4H2X - chains A and D of the 4 polymer chains in the assembly; structure by X-ray diffraction, 2.15 A resolution.

== Chain A ==
Protein: Amino acid--[acyl-carrier-protein] ligase 1
From: Bradyrhizobium japonicum
Notes: EC 6.2.1.-
Reference sequence: chimeric construct of Q89VT8, Q7CWR3: residues 1-220 from Q89VT8 (AACL1_BRAJA) positions 1-220 (same numbers); residues 221-231 from Q7CWR3 positions 236-246 (UniProt number = residue number + 15); residues 232-326 from Q89VT8 (AACL1_BRAJA) positions 232-326 (same numbers)
Sequence (346 residues; row label = number of the first residue in the row; numbers below 1 keep their minus sign (Met-19 is residue -19)):
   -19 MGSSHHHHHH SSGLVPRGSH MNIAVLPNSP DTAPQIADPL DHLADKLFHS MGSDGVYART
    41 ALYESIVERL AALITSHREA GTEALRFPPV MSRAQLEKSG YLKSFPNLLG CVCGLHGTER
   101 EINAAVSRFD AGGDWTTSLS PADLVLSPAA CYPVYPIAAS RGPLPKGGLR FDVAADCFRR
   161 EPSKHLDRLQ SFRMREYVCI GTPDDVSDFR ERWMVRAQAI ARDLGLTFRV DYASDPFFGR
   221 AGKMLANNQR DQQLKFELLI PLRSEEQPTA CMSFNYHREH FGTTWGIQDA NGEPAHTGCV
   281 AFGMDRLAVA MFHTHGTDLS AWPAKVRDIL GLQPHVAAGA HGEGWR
Disordered / not traced: -19 to 17, 313-326
Sequence notes: expression tag (-19 to 0)
Modified positions: Cys131 (s-hydroxycysteine; CSO); Cys279 (s-hydroxycysteine; CSO)
Small-molecule neighbours:
  - 5'-O-(glycylsulfamoyl)adenosine (G5A): Ala129, Cys131, Arg159, Asp167, Arg168, Leu169, Phe172, Met174, Glu176, Asp215, Lys235, Ala250, Cys251, Met252, Ser253, Asn255, Cys279, Ala281, Gly283, Arg286
  - 4'-phosphopantetheine (PNS): Phe85, Cys131, Tyr132, Asp215, Phe217, Leu225, Asn228, Gln229, Gln232, Leu234, Asn255, Tyr256, His257, His260, Phe261, Cys279
Swiss-Prot annotation at these positions:
  - binding site (Zn(2+)): Cys131, Glu176, Cys279
  - binding site (ATP): Arg159, Glu161, Arg168, Leu169, Lys235, Ala250 to Ser253, Arg286
  - binding site (an L-alpha-amino acid): Glu176

== Chain D ==
Protein: Aminoacyl carrier protein
From: Agrobacterium tumefaciens
Reference sequence: A9CHM9 (AACP_AGRT5); residue numbers follow UniProt; this construct covers 1-83
Sequence (103 residues; each row starts with the number of its first residue; numbers below 1 keep their minus sign (Met-19 is residue -19)):
   -19 MGSSHHHHHH SSGLVPRGSH MNATIREILA KFGQLPTPVD TIADEADLYA AGLSSFASVQ
    41 LMLGIEEAFD IEFPDNLLNR KSFASIKAIE DTVKLILDGK EAA
Disordered / not traced: -19 to 0, 76-83
Sequence notes: expression tag (-19 to 0)
Glycans and other covalent adducts: 4'-phosphopantetheine (PNS) linked to Ser35
Swiss-Prot annotation at these positions:
  - modified residue: Ser35 (O-(pantetheine 4'-phosphoryl)serine)

== Interface between chain A and chain D ==
Residue-residue contacts (19):
  Lys83(A) with Phe36(D)
  Ser84(A) with Phe36(D)
  Arg220(A) with Met42(D); Glu46(D), salt bridge; Glu52(D); Phe53(D), hydrogen bond (side chain-backbone)
  Met224(A) with Ser38(D); Met42(D), hydrophobic; Leu58(D), hydrophobic; Asn59(D); Phe63(D), hydrophobic
  Leu225(A) with Phe36(D), hydrophobic; Val39(D), hydrophobic
  Asn227(A) with Asp55(D), hydrogen bond (side chain-backbone); Leu58(D), hydrogen bond (side chain-backbone)
  Asn228(A) with Asn59(D); Arg60(D), hydrogen bond (side chain-backbone)
  Gln232(A) with Arg60(D), hydrogen bond
  His260(A) with Phe36(D)
Also at the interface, not in a pair above, chain A (12 interface residues in all): Ala221, Lys223, Asp231
Also at the interface, not in a pair above, chain D (16 interface residues in all): Ser35, Gln40, Leu43, Pro54

== In short ==
12 residues of chain A face 16 of chain D across their interface, with 5 hydrogen bonds and 1 salt bridge.
Among the polar pairs are Arg220(A)-Glu46(D), Arg220(A)-Phe53(D) and Asn227(A)-Asp55(D). Chain A binds
5'-O-(glycylsulfamoyl)adenosine and 4'-phosphopantetheine. 4'-phosphopantetheine is covalently linked to
Ser35(D).
Chain A is Amino acid--[acyl-carrier-protein] ligase 1 (Bradyrhizobium japonicum) and chain D is Aminoacyl
carrier protein (Agrobacterium tumefaciens); the structure, Crystal structure of engineered Bradyrhizobium
japonicum glycine:[carrier protein] ligase complexed with carrier protein from Agrobacterium tumefaciens ...,
was determined by X-ray diffraction together with 4H2S, 4H2T, 4H2U, 4H2V, 4H2W and 4H2Y from the same study.
